PDB entry 4XIG | X-ray diffraction, 3.40 A resolution | chains S and T of the 5 polymer chains in the assembly

Chain S (and T):
Name: AlgS
From: Sphingomonas sp. A1
Notes: chain T of this document is another copy of the same molecule, construct and numbering; everything in this record applies to it too
Reference sequence: Q9KWT9 (Q9KWT9_SPHSX); numbering as in UniProt (aligned over 1-363)
Sequence (363 residues; row label = number of the first residue in the row):
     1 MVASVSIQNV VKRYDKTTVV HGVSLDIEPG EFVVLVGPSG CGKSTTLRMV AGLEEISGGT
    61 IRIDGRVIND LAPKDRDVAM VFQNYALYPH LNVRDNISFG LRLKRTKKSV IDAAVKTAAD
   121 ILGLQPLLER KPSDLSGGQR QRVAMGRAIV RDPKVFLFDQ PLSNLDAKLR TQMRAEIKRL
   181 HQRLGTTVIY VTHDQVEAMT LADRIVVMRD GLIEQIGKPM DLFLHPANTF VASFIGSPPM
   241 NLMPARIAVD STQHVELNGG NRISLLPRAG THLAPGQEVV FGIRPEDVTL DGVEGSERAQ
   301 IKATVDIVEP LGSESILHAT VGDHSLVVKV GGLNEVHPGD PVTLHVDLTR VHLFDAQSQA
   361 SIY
Sequence notes: engineered mutation Q160 (Glu in Q9KWT9)
What the authors report for this chain:
  - mutagenesis - E160Q: abolished catalytic activity (citing earlier work)

How chain S and chain T interact:
Contacting residue pairs (42):
  K168(S) with F234(T)
  R174(S) with E309(T), salt bridge
  A175(S) with E309(T)
  K178(S) with I307(T); V308(T)
  R179(S) with D306(T), salt bridge
  Q182(S) with I307(T); P338(T)
  Q195(S) with L311(T)
  V196(S) with L311(T), hydrophobic
  M199(S) with P310(T); L311(T); G312(T)
  T200(S) with E309(T); P310(T); L311(T)
  M220(S) with P310(T), hydrophobic; G312(T); G332(T)
  F223(S) with G312(T); S313(T)
  E286(S) with S313(T)
  D306(S) with R179(T), salt bridge; Q182(T)
  I307(S) with A175(T), hydrophobic; R179(T); Q182(T)
  V308(S) with K178(T)
  E309(S) with R174(T), salt bridge; A175(T); T200(T)
  P310(S) with M199(T); T200(T), hydrogen bond (backbone-backbone)
  L311(S) with M199(T); T200(T)
  G312(S) with M220(T); F223(T)
  S313(S) with F223(T); E286(T)
  K329(S) with E314(T), salt bridge
  G332(S) with M220(T)
  P338(S) with Q182(T)
Other interface residues (no listed pair), chain S (28 interface residues in all): E314, H318, L333, R350
Other interface residues (no listed pair), chain T (29 interface residues in all): T171, Q195, V196, S233, I316, H318, L333

Summary:
28 residues of chain S and 29 residues of chain T are in contact, with 1 hydrogen bond and 5 salt bridges.
Among the polar pairs are R174(S)-E309(T), R179(S)-D306(T) and K329(S)-E314(T). From the paper: E160Q of chain
S abolishes catalytic activity.
Both chains are AlgS (Sphingomonas sp. A1). Entry 4XIG (Crystal structure of bacterial alginate ABC
transporter) was determined by X-ray diffraction (same publication as 5H6U, 5H71 and 4XTC).
